6S8D - chains F and E of the 12 polymer chains in the assembly; structure by electron microscopy, 3.49 A resolution.

[Chain F]
Name: Envelope glycoprotein
Organism: Ebola virus
Reference sequence: A0A0U3BWW0 (A0A0U3BWW0_9MONO); numbering as in UniProt (aligned over 502-632)
Chain sequence (168 residues; numbered 502 to 669; the number before each row is that of its first residue):
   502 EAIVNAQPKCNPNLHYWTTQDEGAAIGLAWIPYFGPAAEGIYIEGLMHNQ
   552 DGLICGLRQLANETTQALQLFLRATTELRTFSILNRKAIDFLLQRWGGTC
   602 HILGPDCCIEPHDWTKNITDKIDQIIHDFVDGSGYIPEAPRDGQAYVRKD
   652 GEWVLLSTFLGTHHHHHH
Disordered / not traced: 502, 613-669
Disulfide bonds: C511-C556, C601-C608
Glycans and other covalent adducts: N-acetylglucosamine (NAG) linked to N563
Differences from the reference sequence: expression tag (633-669)

[Chain E]
Name: Envelope glycoprotein
Organism: Ebola virus
Reference sequence: A0A0U3BWW0 (A0A0U3BWW0_9MONO); residues 32-334 here = UniProt positions 32-334
Chain sequence (323 residues; row label = number of the first residue in the row):
    28 ETGRSIPLGVIHNSALQVSDVDKLVCRDKLSSTNQLRSVGLNLEGNGVAT
    78 DVPSATKRWGFRSGVPPKVVNYEAGEWAENCYNLEIKKPDGSECLPAAPD
   128 GIRGFPRCRYVHKVSGTGPCAGDFAFHKEGAFFLYDRLASTVIYRGTTFA
   178 EGVVAFLILPQAKKDFFSSHPLREPVNATEDPSSGYYSTTIRYQATGFGT
   228 NETEYLFEVDNLTYVQLESRFTPQFLLQLNETIYTSGKRSNTTGKLIWKV
   278 NPEIDTTIGEWAFWETKKNLTRKIRSEELSFTVVSTHHQDTGEESASSGK
   328 LGLITNTIAGVAGLITGGRRTRR
Disordered / not traced: 28-31, 195-212, 236-350
Disulfide bonds: C108-C135, C121-C147
Differences from the reference sequence: expression tag (28-31, 335-350); conflict A42 (Thr in A0A0U3BWW0), V310 (Ala in A0A0U3BWW0), T313 (Asn in A0A0U3BWW0), H314 (Arg in A0A0U3BWW0), H315 (Ala in A0A0U3BWW0), Q316 (Lys in A0A0U3BWW0), D317 (Asn in A0A0U3BWW0), T318 (Ile in A0A0U3BWW0), G319 (Ser in A0A0U3BWW0), E320 (Gly in A0A0U3BWW0), E321 (Gln in A0A0U3BWW0), A323 (Pro in A0A0U3BWW0), S324 (Ala in A0A0U3BWW0), S325 (Arg in A0A0U3BWW0), G326 (Thr in A0A0U3BWW0), K327 (Ser in A0A0U3BWW0), L328 (Ser in A0A0U3BWW0), G329 (Asp in A0A0U3BWW0), L330 (Pro in A0A0U3BWW0), I331 (Gly in A0A0U3BWW0)

[Interface between chain F and chain E]
Contacting residue pairs (78; chain F residue first):
  A503(F) - L43(E)
  I504(F) - L43(E)  hydrophobic
  P509(F) - N73(E)
  K510(F) - N73(E)
  K510(F) - G74(E)
  N512(F) - G72(E)  hydrogen bond (backbone-backbone)
  L515(F) - L68(E)  hydrophobic
  L515(F) - E103(E)
  H516(F) - E103(E)
  H516(F) - W104(E)  hydrogen bond (backbone-backbone)
  Y517(F) - G102(E)
  Y517(F) - W104(E)
  Y517(F) - F194(E)  hydrophobic
  W518(F) - A101(E)
  W518(F) - G102(E)  hydrogen bond (backbone-backbone)
  W518(F) - E103(E)  hydrogen bond (side chain-backbone)
  W518(F) - W104(E)
  W518(F) - P133(E)  hydrophobic
  T519(F) - E100(E)
  T519(F) - A101(E)
  E540(F) - R134(E)
  Y543(F) - P133(E)  hydrophobic
  Y543(F) - R134(E)
  Y543(F) - D163(E)  hydrogen bond
  E545(F) - W104(E)
  E545(F) - R134(E)  salt bridge
  M548(F) - F193(E)  hydrophobic
  D552(F) - S41(E)
  L554(F) - F193(E)  hydrophobic
  L558(F) - L43(E)  hydrophobic
  L558(F) - L184(E)  hydrophobic
  R559(F) - N69(E)
  R559(F) - G72(E)
  R559(F) - N73(E)
  R559(F) - E103(E)  salt bridge
  L561(F) - G36(E)
  A562(F) - V180(E)  hydrophobic
  A562(F) - A182(E)  hydrophobic
  T565(F) - I33(E)
  T565(F) - P34(E)
  T565(F) - V181(E)
  T566(F) - G157(E)
  T566(F) - V180(E)
  A568(F) - S32(E)
  L569(F) - F159(E)  hydrophobic
  Q570(F) - G157(E)  hydrogen bond (side chain-backbone)
  Q570(F) - F159(E)
  Q570(F) - T168(E)
  L573(F) - K95(E)  hydrogen bond (backbone-side chain)
  L573(F) - F159(E)  hydrophobic
  R574(F) - K95(E)
  T576(F) - K95(E)  hydrogen bond (backbone-side chain)
  E578(F) - K95(E)
  L579(F) - V96(E)  hydrogen bond (backbone-backbone)
  R580(F) - V96(E)
  R580(F) - P126(E)
  R580(F) - D127(E)  hydrogen bond (side chain-backbone)
  R580(F) - L165(E)
  T581(F) - V96(E)  hydrogen bond (backbone-backbone)
  T581(F) - V97(E)
  T581(F) - N98(E)  hydrogen bond (backbone-backbone)
  F582(F) - N98(E)
  I584(F) - V97(E)  hydrophobic
  I584(F) - F183(E)  hydrophobic
  L585(F) - L63(E)
  L585(F) - E100(E)
  K588(F) - I33(E)  hydrogen bond (side chain-backbone)
  A589(F) - L63(E)  hydrophobic
  Q595(F) - V48(E)
  Q595(F) - L51(E)
  R596(F) - L51(E)
  R596(F) - V52(E)  hydrogen bond (side chain-backbone)
  R596(F) - C53(E)
  R596(F) - D55(E)  salt bridge
  P606(F) - K50(E)  hydrogen bond (backbone-side chain)
  P606(F) - L51(E)
  D607(F) - L51(E)
  C609(F) - C53(E)  disulfide
Other interface residues (no listed pair), chain F (49 interface residues in all): Q508, C511, I542, Q551, G557, E564, F592
Other interface residues (no listed pair), chain E (58 interface residues in all): L35, I38, Q44, V45, R54, L57, R64, S65, Y99, G128, I129, F132, A158, R164, D192
Disulfides between the chains: C609(F)-C53(E)

[In short]
49 residues of chain F face 58 of chain E across their interface, with 1 disulfide bond, 15 hydrogen bonds and
3 salt bridges. Polar contacts include E545(F)-R134(E), R559(F)-E103(E) and R596(F)-D55(E). Covalently linked
N-acetylglucosamine: at N563(F).
Chain F is Envelope glycoprotein and chain E is Envelope glycoprotein, both from Ebola virus; the structure,
Structure of ZEBOV GP in complex with 1T0227 antibody, was determined by electron microscopy, deposited
together with 6S8J.
